1LOA - chains A and C of the 4 polymer chains in the assembly; structure by X-ray diffraction, 2.20 A resolution.

== Chain A (and C) ==
Protein: Legume isolectin I (alpha chain)
Source organism: Lathyrus ochrus
Notes: chain C of this document is another copy of the same molecule, construct and numbering; everything in this record applies to it too
Reference sequence: P04122 (LECB_LATOC); residue numbers follow UniProt; this construct covers 1-181
Sequence (181 residues; numbered 1 to 181; the number before each row is that of its first residue):
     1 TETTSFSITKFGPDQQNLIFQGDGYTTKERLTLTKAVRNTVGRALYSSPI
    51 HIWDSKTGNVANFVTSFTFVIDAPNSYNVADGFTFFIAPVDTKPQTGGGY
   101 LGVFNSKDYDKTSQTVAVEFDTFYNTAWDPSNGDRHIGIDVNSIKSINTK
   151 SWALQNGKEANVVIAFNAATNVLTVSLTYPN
Disordered / not traced: 181
Sequence notes: conflict A153 (Lys in P04122)
Ion coordination: Mn2+: E119, D121, D129, H136; Ca2+: D121, F123, N125, D129
Small-molecule neighbours: methyl alpha-D-glucopyranoside (GYP): A80, D81, G98, G99, F123, N125
UniProt features mapped onto this chain:
  - binding site (Mn(2+)): E119, D121, D129, H136
  - binding site (Ca(2+)): D121, F123, N125, D129
  - natural variant: Q16 (Q16P: In beta-2), S66 (S66A: In beta-2), A168 (A168G: In beta-2)

== How chain A and chain C interact ==
Pairs across the interface (31):
  T1(A) - T9(C)  hydrogen bond (backbone-backbone)
  T1(A) - K10(C)
  E2(A) - S7(C)
  E2(A) - Q15(C)
  T3(A) - F6(C)
  T3(A) - S7(C)  hydrogen bond (backbone-backbone)
  T4(A) - S5(C)
  T4(A) - Y46(C)
  S5(A) - T4(C)
  S5(A) - S5(C)  hydrogen bond (backbone-backbone)
  F6(A) - T3(C)
  S7(A) - E2(C)
  S7(A) - T3(C)  hydrogen bond
  I8(A) - T1(C)
  T9(A) - T1(C)  hydrogen bond (backbone-backbone)
  Q15(A) - E2(C)
  Q16(A) - P49(C)
  Q16(A) - V90(C)
  N17(A) - S48(C)
  N17(A) - P49(C)
  E29(A) - K56(C)
  Y46(A) - T4(C)
  Y46(A) - S48(C)  hydrogen bond
  S47(A) - S48(C)  hydrogen bond
  S48(A) - N17(C)
  S48(A) - Y46(C)
  S48(A) - S47(C)  hydrogen bond
  P49(A) - Q16(C)
  P49(A) - N17(C)
  P49(A) - S47(C)
  V90(A) - Q16(C)
Interface residues without a listed pair, chain A (19 interface residues in all): K10
Interface residues without a listed pair, chain C (19 interface residues in all): I8

== In short ==
The chain A/chain C interface involves 19 residues from each chain; the contacts include 8 hydrogen bonds.
Polar pairs include S7(A)-T3(C), Y46(A)-S48(C) and S47(A)-S48(C). Chain A binds methyl
alpha-D-glucopyranoside. UniProt lists 4 Mn2+-binding residues and 4 Ca2+-binding residues on chain A.
Chain A and chain C are both Legume isolectin I (alpha chain) (Lathyrus ochrus); the structure,
Three-dimensional structures of complexes of lathyrus ochrus isolectin I with glucose and mannose: fine
specificity of ..., was determined by X-ray diffraction (same publication as 1LOB).
